4BBL - chains C and Z of the 26 polymer chains in the assembly; structure by electron microscopy, 18.00 A resolution (very low resolution: no residue pairs are listed; an interface is given only as per-side residue counts).

[Chain C]
Name: Nucleoprotein
From: Influenza A virus
UniProtKB: P15682 (NCAP_I33A0); numbering as in UniProt (aligned over 8-498)
Chain sequence (499 residues; each row starts with the number of its first residue):
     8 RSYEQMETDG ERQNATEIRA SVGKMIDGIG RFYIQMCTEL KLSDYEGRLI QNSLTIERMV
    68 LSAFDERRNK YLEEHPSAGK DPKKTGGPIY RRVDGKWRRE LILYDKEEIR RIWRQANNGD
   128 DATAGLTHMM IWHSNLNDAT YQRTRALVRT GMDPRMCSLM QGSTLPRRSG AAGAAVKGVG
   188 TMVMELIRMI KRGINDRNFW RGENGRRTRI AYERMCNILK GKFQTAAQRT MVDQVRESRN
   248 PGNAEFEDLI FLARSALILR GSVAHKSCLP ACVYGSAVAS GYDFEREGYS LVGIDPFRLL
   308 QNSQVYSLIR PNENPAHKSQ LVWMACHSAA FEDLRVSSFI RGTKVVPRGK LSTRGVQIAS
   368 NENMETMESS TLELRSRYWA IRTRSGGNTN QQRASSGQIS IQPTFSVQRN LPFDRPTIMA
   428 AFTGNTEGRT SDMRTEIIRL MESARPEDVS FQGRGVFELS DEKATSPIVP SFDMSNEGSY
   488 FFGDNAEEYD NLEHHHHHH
Disordered / not traced: 8-20, 73-91, 203-212, 397-404, 420-437, 490-506
Sequence notes: expression tag (499-506); conflict Asp34 (Gly in P15682), Arg105 (Met in P15682), Thr237 (Ala in P15682), Ser283 (Pro in P15682), Thr472 (Ala in P15682)
Curated features (UniProtKB/Swiss-Prot):
  - motif: Lys198 to Arg216 (Bipartite nuclear localization signal)

[Chain Z]
Molecule: 308-nt RNA strand
From: Influenza A virus
Sequence (308 nucleotides; row label = number of the first residue in the row):
     1 UUUUUUUUUU UUUUUUUUUU UUUUUUUUUU UUUUUUUUUU UUUUUUUUUU UUUUUUUUUU
    61 UUUUUUUUUU UUUUUUUUUU UUUUUUUUUU UUUUUUUUUU UUUUUUUUUU UUUUUUUUUU
   121 UUUUUUUUUU UUUUUUUUUU UUUUUUUUUU UUUUUUUUUU UUUUUUUUUU UUUUUUUUUU
   181 UUUUUUUUUU UUUUUUUUUU UUUUUUUUUU UUUUUUUUUU UUUUUUUUUU UUUUUUUUUU
   241 UUUUUUUUUU UUUUUUUUUU UUUUUUUUUU UUUUUUUUUU UUUUUUUUUU UUUUUUUUUU
   301 UUUUUUUU

[Chain C / chain Z interface]
At this resolution (18 A) residue pairs are not listed: 20 residues of chain C and 18 of chain Z lie at the interface.

[In short]
20 residues of chain C and 18 residues of chain Z are in contact.
Here chain C is Nucleoprotein and chain Z is a 308-nt RNA strand, both from Influenza A virus. Entry 4BBL
(Cryo-electron microscopy reconstruction of the helical part of influenza A virus ribonucleoprotein isolated
from virions) was determined by electron microscopy.
